PDB entry 2ZO0 | X-ray diffraction, 2.19 A resolution | chains B and D of the 3 polymer chains in the assembly

# Chain B
Name: E3 ubiquitin-protein ligase UHRF1
Organism: Mus musculus
Notes: EC 6.3.2.-; fragment: SRA domain, residues 419-628
Reference sequence: Q8VDF2 (UHRF1_MOUSE); numbering as in UniProt (aligned over 419-628)
Amino-acid sequence (212 residues; numbered 417 to 628; the number before each row is that of its first residue):
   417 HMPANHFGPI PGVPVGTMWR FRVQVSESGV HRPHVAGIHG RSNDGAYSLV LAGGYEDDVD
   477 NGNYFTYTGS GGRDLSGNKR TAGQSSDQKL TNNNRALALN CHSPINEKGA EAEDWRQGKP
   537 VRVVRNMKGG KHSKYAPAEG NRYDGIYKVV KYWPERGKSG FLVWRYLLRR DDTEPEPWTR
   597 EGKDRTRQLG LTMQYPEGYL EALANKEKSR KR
Not modelled in the structure: 626-628
Construct notes: expression tag (417-418)

# Chain D
Molecule: 13-nt DNA strand
Sequence (13 nucleotides; numbered 401 to 413; the number before each row is that of its first residue):
   401 TCCATGCGCT GAC

# Interface between chain B and chain D
Pairs across the interface (14):
  His450(B) with DG408(D), base contact; DC409(D), hydrogen bond to the base; DT410(D), hydrogen bond to the sugar
  His455(B) with DG411(D), hydrogen bond to the phosphate; DA412(D), salt bridge to the phosphate
  Gly456(B) with DA412(D), sugar contact
  Arg457(B) with DA412(D), salt bridge to the phosphate; DC413(D), phosphate contact
  Ser458(B) with DC413(D), hydrogen bond to the phosphate
  Asn494(B) with DG406(D), sugar contact; DC407(D), hydrogen bond to the phosphate
  Arg496(B) with DC407(D), base contact; DG408(D), hydrogen bond to the base; DC409(D), base contact
Interface residues without a listed pair, chain B (13 interface residues in all): Ala420, Arg448, Val451, Asn459, Gly493, Lys495

# Overview
The interface between chain B and chain D involves 13 residues on one side and 8 on the other, with 6 hydrogen
bonds and 2 salt bridges. Polar pairs include His450(B)-DC409(D), Arg496(B)-DG408(D) and His450(B)-DT410(D).
Here chain B is E3 ubiquitin-protein ligase UHRF1 (Mus musculus) and chain D is a 13-nt DNA strand. Entry 2ZO0
(mouse NP95 SRA domain DNA specific complex 1) was determined by X-ray diffraction together with 2ZO1 and 2ZO2
from the same study.
